Entry 7YTD (electron microscopy, 3.71 A resolution); this record covers chains F and G of the 15 polymer chains in the assembly.

[Chain F (and G)]
Molecule: Immunoglobulin heavy constant mu
From: Homo sapiens
Notes: chain G of this document is another copy of the same molecule, construct and numbering; everything in this record applies to it too
UniProt: P01871 (IGHM_HUMAN); residues 345-575 here correspond to UniProt positions 222-452 (UniProt number = residue number - 123)
Chain sequence (231 residues; numbered 345 to 575; the number before each row is that of its first residue):
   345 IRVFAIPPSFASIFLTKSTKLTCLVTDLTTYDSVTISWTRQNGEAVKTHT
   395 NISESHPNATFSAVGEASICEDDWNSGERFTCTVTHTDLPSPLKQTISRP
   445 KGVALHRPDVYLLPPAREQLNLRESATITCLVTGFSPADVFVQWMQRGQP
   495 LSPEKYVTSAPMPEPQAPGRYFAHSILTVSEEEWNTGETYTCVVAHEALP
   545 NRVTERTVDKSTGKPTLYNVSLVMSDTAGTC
Disordered / not traced: 445-447, 569-575 (chain G: 569-575)
Disulfide bonds: Cys367-Cys426, Cys474-Cys536
Covalently attached groups: N-acetylglucosamine (NAG) linked to Asn563
Swiss-Prot annotation at these positions:
  - glycosylation (N-linked (GlcNAc...) asparagine): Asn395, Asn402

[Interface between chain F and chain G]
Pairs across the interface - 33 pairs, chain F then chain G:
  Phe358(F) with Asn545(G)
  Cys414(F) with Cys414(G), disulfide
  Arg451(F) with Arg491(G), hydrogen bond (side chain-backbone); Gly492(G)
  Gly492(F) with Pro544(G)
  Val537(F) with Asn545(G)
  Pro544(F) with Gly492(G)
  Asn545(F) with Phe358(G); Val537(G); Val547(G)
  Val547(F) with Asn545(G)
  Glu549(F) with Val547(G); Glu549(G)
  Thr560(F) with Lys558(G); Pro559(G); Thr560(G)
  Leu561(F) with Thr560(G); Leu561(G), hydrogen bond (backbone-backbone); Tyr562(G), hydrogen bond (backbone-backbone)
  Asn563(F) with Thr560(G); Tyr562(G); Asn563(G); Val564(G)
  Val564(F) with Val564(G)
  Ser565(F) with Val564(G); Ser565(G), hydrogen bond; Leu566(G), hydrogen bond (backbone-backbone)
  Leu566(F) with Leu566(G), hydrophobic
  Val567(F) with Leu566(G), hydrogen bond (backbone-backbone); Val567(G); Met568(G), hydrogen bond (backbone-backbone)
  Met568(F) with Val567(G); Met568(G), hydrophobic
Other interface residues (no listed pair), chain F (21 interface residues in all): Gln487, Met489, Thr548, Tyr562
Other interface residues (no listed pair), chain G (22 interface residues in all): Arg451, Ser555
Disulfides between the chains: Cys414(F)-Cys414(G)

[In short]
Chain F and chain G form an interface of 21 and 22 residues respectively; the contacts include 1 disulfide
bond and 7 hydrogen bonds. Among the polar pairs are Arg451(F)-Arg491(G), Ser565(F)-Ser565(G) and
Leu561(F)-Leu561(G). N-acetylglucosamine is covalently linked to Asn563(F).
Chain F and chain G are both Immunoglobulin heavy constant mu (Homo sapiens); the structure, Cryo-EM structure
of four human FcmR bound to IgM-Fc/J, was determined by electron microscopy, deposited together with 7YSG,
7YTC and 7YTE.
